Entry 7SX6 (X-ray diffraction, 3.40 A resolution); this record covers chains G and H of the 3 polymer chains in the assembly.

Chain G:
Molecule: clade A/E 93TH057 HIV-1 gp120 core
From: Human immunodeficiency virus 1
UniProt: A0A0M3KKW9 (A0A0M3KKW9_9HIV1); the author numbering skips numbers that UniProt does not, so the offset changes along the chain: 44-124 = UniProt 1-81; 198-301 = UniProt 82-185; 318-355 = UniProt 186-223; 357-399 = UniProt 224-266; 1 more segments
Amino-acid sequence (355 residues; each row starts with the number of its first residue; note: 96 numbers in that range are skipped by the numbering (no residue carries them; nothing is unmodelled there)):
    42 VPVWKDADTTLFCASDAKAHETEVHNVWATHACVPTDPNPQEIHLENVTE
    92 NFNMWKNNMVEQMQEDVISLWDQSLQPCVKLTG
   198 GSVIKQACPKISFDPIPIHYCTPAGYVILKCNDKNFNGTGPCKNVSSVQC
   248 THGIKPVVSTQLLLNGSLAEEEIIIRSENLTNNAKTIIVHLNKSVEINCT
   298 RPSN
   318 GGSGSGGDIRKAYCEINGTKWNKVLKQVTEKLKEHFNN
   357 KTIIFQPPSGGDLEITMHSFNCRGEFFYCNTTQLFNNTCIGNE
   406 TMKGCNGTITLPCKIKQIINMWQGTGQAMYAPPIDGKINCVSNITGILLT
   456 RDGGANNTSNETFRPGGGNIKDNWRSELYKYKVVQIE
Not modelled in the structure: 42-43, 318-324
Construct notes: expression tag (42-43); engineered mutation Ser-375 (His242 in A0A0M3KKW9)
Cystine bridges: Cys-54/Cys-74, Cys-119/Cys-205, Cys-218/Cys-247, Cys-228/Cys-239, Cys-296/Cys-331, Cys-378/Cys-445, Cys-385/Cys-418, Cys-395/Cys-410
Covalently attached groups: N-acetylglucosamine (NAG) linked to Asn-88, Asn-234, Asn-241, Asn-262, Asn-276, Asn-289, Asn-295, Asn-334, Asn-386, Asn-392

Chain H:
Molecule: N49P9.3 antibody fab heavy chain
From: Homo sapiens
Notes: antibody fragment or engineered binder
Amino-acid sequence (223 residues; numbered 1 to 216 plus 7 insertion-coded residues; the number before each row is that of its first residue; a row labelled like 82A-82C holds insertion residues (82A, then the next letters in order)):
     1 HVQLVQSGGGVKKIGAAVRISCEVSGYNFMDQFINWVRQAPGQGLEWMGW
    51 MN
   52A P
    53 IYGQVNYSWRFQGRVTMTRDMYTDTAFMEL
82A-82C RGL
    83 RVDDTAVYYCARGPSGEN
100A-100C YPF
   101 HYWGQGVRVVVSSPSTKGPSVFPLAPSSKSTSGGTAALGCLVKDYFPEPV
   151 TVSWNSGALTSGVHTFPAVLQSSGLYSLSSVVTVPSSSLGTQTYICNVNH
   201 KPSNTKVDKRVEPKSC
Not modelled in the structure: 128-134, 214-216
Cystine bridges: Cys-22/Cys-92, Cys-140/Cys-196

Chain G / chain H interface:
Residue-residue contacts - 32 pairs, chain G then chain H:
  Thr-123(G) / Tyr-74(H)
  Gly-124(G) / Tyr-74(H)
  Asn-279(G) / Tyr-100A(H)
  Asn-280(G) / Trp-50(H)  hydrogen bond
  Asn-280(G) / Asn-58(H)
  Asn-280(G) / Tyr-100A(H)  hydrogen bond
  Ala-281(G) / Phe-33(H)  hydrophobic
  Ala-281(G) / Trp-50(H)  hydrophobic
  Ser-365(G) / Val-57(H)
  Gly-366(G) / Gly-55(H)
  Gly-366(G) / Val-57(H)
  Gly-367(G) / Gly-55(H)
  Asp-368(G) / Tyr-54(H)  hydrogen bond (backbone-backbone)
  Asp-368(G) / Arg-71(H)  salt bridge
  Glu-370(G) / Tyr-54(H)
  Ile-371(G) / Gln-56(H)
  Asn-425(G) / Tyr-54(H)  hydrogen bond (backbone-side chain)
  Met-426(G) / Tyr-54(H)  hydrogen bond (backbone-side chain)
  Trp-427(G) / Tyr-54(H)  hydrogen bond (backbone-side chain)
  Thr-430(G) / Met-30(H)
  Arg-456(G) / Asn-58(H)  hydrogen bond (backbone-side chain)
  Asp-457(G) / Trp-47(H)
  Asp-457(G) / Asn-58(H)  hydrogen bond (backbone-side chain)
  Asp-457(G) / Tyr-59(H)
  Asp-457(G) / Gln-64(H)
  Gly-458(G) / Trp-47(H)
  Gly-459(G) / Trp-47(H)
  Gly-459(G) / Ser-60(H)
  Gly-459(G) / Trp-61(H)  hydrogen bond (backbone-side chain)
  Ala-460(G) / Trp-61(H)  hydrogen bond (backbone-side chain)
  Arg-469(G) / Gln-64(H)  hydrogen bond
  Gly-473(G) / Gln-56(H)
Also at the interface, not in a pair above, chain G (24 interface residues in all): Leu-122, Asn-462
Also at the interface, not in a pair above, chain H (19 interface residues in all): Arg-62, Met-73, Asn-100

Summary:
Chain G and chain H form an interface of 24 and 19 residues respectively, with 11 hydrogen bonds and 1 salt
bridge. Among the polar pairs are Asp-368(G)/Arg-71(H), Asn-280(G)/Trp-50(H) and Asn-280(G)/Tyr-100A(H).
Covalently linked N-acetylglucosamine: at Asn-88(G), Asn-234(G), Asn-241(G), Asn-262(G), Asn-276(G) and
Asn-289(G) and 4 more.
Chain G is clade A/E 93TH057 HIV-1 gp120 core (Human immunodeficiency virus 1) and chain H is N49P9.3 antibody
fab heavy chain (Homo sapiens); the structure, Crystal structure of broadly neutralizing antibody N49P9.3 Fab
in complex with HIV-1 Clade A/E strain 93TH057 ..., was determined by X-ray diffraction.
